1F2P - chain A; structure by X-ray diffraction, 1.80 A resolution.

# Chain A
Name: Aminopeptidase
Source organism: Streptomyces griseus
Notes: EC 3.4.11.-
UniProt: P80561 (APX_STRGR); residue numbers follow UniProt; this construct covers 1-284
Chain sequence (284 residues; row label = number of the first residue in the row):
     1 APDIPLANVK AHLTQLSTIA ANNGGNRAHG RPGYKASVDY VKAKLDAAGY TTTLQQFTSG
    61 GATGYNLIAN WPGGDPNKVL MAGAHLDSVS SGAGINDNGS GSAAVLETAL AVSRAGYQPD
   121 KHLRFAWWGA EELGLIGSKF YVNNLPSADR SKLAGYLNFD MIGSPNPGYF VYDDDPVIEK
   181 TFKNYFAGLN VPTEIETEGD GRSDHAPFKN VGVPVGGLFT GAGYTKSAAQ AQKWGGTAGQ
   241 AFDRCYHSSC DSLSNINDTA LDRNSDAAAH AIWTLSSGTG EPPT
Not modelled in the structure: 199-201, 278-284
Disulfides: C245-C250
Bound ions: Ca2+: D3, I4, D262, D266; Zn2+ site 1: H85, D97, D160 (together with phenylalanine); Zn2+ site 2: D97, E132, H247 (together with phenylalanine)
Small-molecule neighbours: phenylalanine (PHE): H85, D97, E131, E132, D160, M161, Y172, E198, R202, S203, F219, Y246, H247

# Overview
Chain A binds phenylalanine. D3, I4, D262 and D266 coordinate Ca2+. The Zn2+ site 1 is built by H85, D97 and
D160.
Chain A is Aminopeptidase (Streptomyces griseus); the structure, Crystal structure of the streptomyces griseus
aminopeptidase complexed with L-phenylalanine, was determined by X-ray diffraction, deposited together with
1F2O.
